PDB entry 2V1C | X-ray diffraction, 3.80 A resolution | chains A and B of the 3 polymer chains in the assembly

== Chain A (and B) ==
Name: Recombination protein recr
Source organism: Deinococcus radiodurans
Notes: chain B of this document is another copy of the same molecule, construct and numbering; everything in this record applies to it too
UniProtKB: Q9ZNA2 (RECR_DEIRA); numbering as in UniProt (aligned over 1-220)
Chain sequence (220 residues; each row starts with the number of its first residue):
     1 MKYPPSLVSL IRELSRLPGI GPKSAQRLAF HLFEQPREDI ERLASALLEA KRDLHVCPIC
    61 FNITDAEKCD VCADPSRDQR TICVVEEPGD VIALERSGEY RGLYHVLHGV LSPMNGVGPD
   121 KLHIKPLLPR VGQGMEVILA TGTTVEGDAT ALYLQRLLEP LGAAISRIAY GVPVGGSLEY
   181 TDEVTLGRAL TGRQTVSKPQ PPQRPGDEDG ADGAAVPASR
Unresolved in the structure: 1, 201-220
Swiss-Prot annotation at these positions:
  - zinc finger: C57 to C72 (C4-type)
Ion coordination: Zn2+: C57, C60, C69, C72

== Interface between chain A and chain B ==
Contacting residue pairs (73; chain A residue first):
  G89(A) - E179(B)
  A93(A) - L178(B)
  A93(A) - E179(B)  hydrogen bond (backbone-side chain)
  A93(A) - L186(B)
  L94(A) - L178(B)  hydrophobic
  L94(A) - L186(B)  hydrophobic
  S97(A) - L186(B)
  E99(A) - L186(B)
  E99(A) - G187(B)  hydrogen bond (side chain-backbone)
  E99(A) - L190(B)
  T143(A) - V174(B)
  T143(A) - G175(B)  hydrogen bond (side chain-backbone)
  T143(A) - G176(B)  hydrogen bond (side chain-backbone)
  G162(A) - P199(B)
  A163(A) - S197(B)
  A164(A) - S197(B)
  A164(A) - P199(B)
  I165(A) - V196(B)  hydrogen bond (backbone-backbone)
  I165(A) - S197(B)  hydrogen bond (backbone-side chain)
  S166(A) - Q194(B)
  S166(A) - V196(B)
  R167(A) - Q194(B)
  R167(A) - V196(B)
  I168(A) - L178(B)  hydrophobic
  A169(A) - V172(B)  hydrogen bond (backbone-backbone)
  A169(A) - A189(B)
  A169(A) - Q194(B)
  Y170(A) - V172(B)
  G171(A) - G171(B)
  G171(A) - V172(B)  hydrogen bond (backbone-backbone)
  G171(A) - P173(B)
  V172(A) - A169(B)
  V172(A) - Y170(B)
  V172(A) - G171(B)  hydrogen bond (backbone-backbone)
  V172(A) - V172(B)
  P173(A) - G171(B)
  P173(A) - P173(B)
  P173(A) - T185(B)
  V174(A) - D182(B)
  V174(A) - V184(B)
  V174(A) - T185(B)  hydrogen bond (backbone-side chain)
  G176(A) - T143(B)  hydrogen bond (backbone-side chain)
  L178(A) - D90(B)
  L178(A) - A140(B)
  L178(A) - I168(B)  hydrophobic
  E179(A) - G89(B)
  E179(A) - D90(B)
  E183(A) - S97(B)  hydrogen bond (backbone-side chain)
  V184(A) - V174(B)
  T185(A) - P173(B)
  T185(A) - V174(B)  hydrogen bond (side chain-backbone)
  L186(A) - A93(B)  hydrophobic
  L186(A) - L94(B)  hydrophobic
  G187(A) - S97(B)  hydrogen bond (backbone-side chain)
  G187(A) - E99(B)
  R188(A) - E99(B)
  A189(A) - I168(B)
  A189(A) - A169(B)  hydrogen bond (backbone-backbone)
  L190(A) - I138(B)  hydrophobic
  T191(A) - E99(B)
  G192(A) - A169(B)
  R193(A) - E136(B)  salt bridge
  R193(A) - I138(B)
  R193(A) - S166(B)  hydrogen bond
  R193(A) - R167(B)
  R193(A) - I168(B)
  R193(A) - A169(B)
  Q194(A) - R167(B)
  Q194(A) - Y170(B)
  Q194(A) - G192(B)
  V196(A) - Q155(B)
  S197(A) - Q155(B)
  S197(A) - I165(B)
Also at the interface, not in a pair above, chain A (42 interface residues in all): D90, Y100, E136, G142, G175, S177
Also at the interface, not in a pair above, chain B (45 interface residues in all): R96, Y100, T144, E183, R188, T191, R193, T195

== Summary ==
42 residues of chain A and 45 residues of chain B are in contact; the contacts include 16 hydrogen bonds and 1
salt bridge. Polar contacts include R193(A)-E136(B), A93(A)-E179(B) and E99(A)-G187(B). The Zn2+ site is built
by C57(A), C60(A), C69(A) and C72(A).
Chain A and chain B are both Recombination protein recr (Deinococcus radiodurans); the structure, Crystal
structure and mutational study of RecOR provide insight into its role in DNA repair, was determined by X-ray
diffraction.
